PDB entry 1Q4Q | X-ray diffraction, 2.10 A resolution | chains E and S

[Chain E]
Protein: Apoptosis 1 inhibitor
From: Drosophila melanogaster
Notes: fragment: DIAP1 BIR2 domain, residues 201-324
UniProtKB: Q24306 (IAP1_DROME); aligned to UniProt positions 201-324 over residues 201-324 (the alignment contains insertions or deletions, so no single offset holds)
Sequence (124 residues; row label = number of the first residue in the row):
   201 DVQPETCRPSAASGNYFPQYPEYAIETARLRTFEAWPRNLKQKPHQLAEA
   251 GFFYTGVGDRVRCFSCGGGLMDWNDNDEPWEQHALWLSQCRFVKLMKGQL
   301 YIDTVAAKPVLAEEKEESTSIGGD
Not modelled in the structure: 201-215, 317-324
Ion coordination: Zn2+: Cys263, Cys266, His283, Cys290
Swiss-Prot annotation at these positions:
  - binding site (Zn(2+)): Cys263, Cys266, His283, Cys290

[Chain S]
Protein: Nedd2-like caspase CG8091-PA
Notes: fragment: Dronc peptide, residues 114-125
UniProtKB: Q9XYF4 (ICENC_DROME); numbering as in UniProt (aligned over 114-125)
Sequence (12 residues; each row starts with the number of its first residue):
   114 SRPPFISLNERR
Not modelled in the structure: 114-115, 123-125
Swiss-Prot annotation at these positions:
  - region: Ser114 to Arg125 (Required for binding Diap1)
  - mutagenesis: Phe118 (F118E: Disrupts interaction with Diap1)

[How chain E and chain S interact]
Pairs across the interface (22):
  Thr255(E) - Phe118(S)
  Arg260(E) - Phe118(S)
  Arg262(E) - Pro116(S)  hydrogen bond (side chain-backbone)
  Arg262(E) - Pro117(S)  hydrogen bond (side chain-backbone)
  Arg262(E) - Phe118(S)
  Gly269(E) - Phe118(S)
  Gly269(E) - Ile119(S)  hydrogen bond (backbone-backbone)
  Leu270(E) - Phe118(S)
  Leu270(E) - Ile119(S)
  Leu270(E) - Leu121(S)  hydrophobic
  Met271(E) - Phe118(S)  hydrophobic
  Met271(E) - Ser120(S)
  Met271(E) - Leu121(S)  hydrogen bond (backbone-backbone)
  Asp272(E) - Ser120(S)
  Asp272(E) - Asn122(S)  hydrogen bond (backbone-backbone)
  Trp273(E) - Leu121(S)  hydrophobic
  Asn274(E) - Asn122(S)  hydrogen bond
  Asp277(E) - Leu121(S)
  Asp277(E) - Asn122(S)
  Gln282(E) - Leu121(S)
  Trp286(E) - Ser120(S)
  Trp286(E) - Leu121(S)
Interface residues without a listed pair, chain E (13 interface residues in all): Val261

[Overview]
13 residues of chain E and 7 residues of chain S are in contact, with 6 hydrogen bonds. Among the polar pairs
are Arg262(E)-Pro116(S), Arg262(E)-Pro117(S) and Asn274(E)-Asn122(S). Curated annotation (UniProt) lists 4
Zn2+-binding residues on chain E; one mutagenesis site on chain S.
Chain E is Apoptosis 1 inhibitor (Drosophila melanogaster) and chain S is Nedd2-like caspase CG8091-PA; the
structure, Crystal structure of a DIAP1-Dronc complex, was determined by X-ray diffraction.
